Entry 5JIN (X-ray diffraction, 1.85 A resolution); this record covers chains A and B of the 4 polymer chains in the assembly.

# Chain A (and B)
Protein: Histone-lysine N-methyltransferase EHMT2
Organism: Homo sapiens
Notes: EC 2.1.1.-, 2.1.1.43; chain B of this document is another copy of the same molecule, construct and numbering; everything in this record applies to it too
Reference sequence: Q96KQ7 (EHMT2_HUMAN), isoform Q96KQ7-2; residues 916-1189 here correspond to UniProt positions 882-1155 (UniProt number = residue number - 34)
Sequence (274 residues; row label = number of the first residue in the row):
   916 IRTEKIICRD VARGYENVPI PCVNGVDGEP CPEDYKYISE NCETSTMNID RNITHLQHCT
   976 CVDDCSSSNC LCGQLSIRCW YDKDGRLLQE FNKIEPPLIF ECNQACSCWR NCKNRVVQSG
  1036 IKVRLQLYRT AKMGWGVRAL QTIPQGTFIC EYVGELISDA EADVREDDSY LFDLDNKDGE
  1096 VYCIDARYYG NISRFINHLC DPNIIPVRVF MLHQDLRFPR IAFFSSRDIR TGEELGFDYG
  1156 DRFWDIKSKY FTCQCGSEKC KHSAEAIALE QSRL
Unresolved in the structure: 1189 (chain B: 916-918, 1091-1094)
Bound ions: Zn2+ site 1: Cys974, Cys987, Cys1017, Cys1021; Zn2+ site 2: Cys974, Cys976, Cys980, Cys985; Zn2+ site 3: Cys980, Cys1017, Cys1023, Cys1027; Zn2+ site 4: Cys1115, Cys1168, Cys1170, Cys1175
Ligand contacts: S-adenosylmethionine (SAM): Met1048, Gly1049, Trp1050, Ser1084, Tyr1085, Arg1109, Phe1110, Ile1111, Asn1112, His1113, Tyr1154, Phe1158, Trp1159, Lys1162, Phe1166, Thr1167, Cys1168, Gln1169, Cys1170
Curated features (UniProtKB/Swiss-Prot):
  - binding site (Zn(2+)): Cys1021

# How chain A and chain B interact
Contacting residue pairs (56; chain A residue first):
  Arg924(A) - Trp1024(B)
  Asp925(A) - Trp1024(B)
  Arg928(A) - Cys1021(B)  hydrogen bond (side chain-backbone)
  Arg928(A) - Ser1022(B)  hydrogen bond (side chain-backbone)
  Arg928(A) - Cys1023(B)  hydrogen bond (side chain-backbone)
  Arg928(A) - Trp1024(B)
  Arg928(A) - Arg1025(B)  hydrogen bond (backbone-backbone)
  Gly929(A) - Trp1024(B)
  Gly929(A) - Arg1025(B)
  Tyr930(A) - Asn1018(B)  hydrogen bond (side chain-backbone)
  Tyr930(A) - Gln1019(B)
  Tyr930(A) - Arg1025(B)
  Tyr930(A) - Arg1030(B)  hydrogen bond
  Lys951(A) - Gln1019(B)
  Lys951(A) - Ala1020(B)
  Lys951(A) - Cys1021(B)  hydrogen bond (side chain-backbone)
  Lys951(A) - Ser1022(B)
  Glu958(A) - Arg966(B)
  Glu958(A) - Asn967(B)
  Glu958(A) - Ile968(B)  hydrogen bond (backbone-backbone)
  Thr959(A) - Asn967(B)  hydrogen bond (backbone-side chain)
  Ser960(A) - Asn967(B)
  Asn963(A) - Asn963(B)  hydrogen bond
  Arg966(A) - Glu958(B)
  Arg966(A) - Arg966(B)
  Asn967(A) - Glu958(B)
  Asn967(A) - Thr959(B)  hydrogen bond (side chain-backbone)
  Asn967(A) - Ser960(B)
  Ile968(A) - Cys957(B)  hydrophobic
  Ile968(A) - Glu958(B)  hydrogen bond (backbone-backbone)
  Ile968(A) - Thr959(B)
  Ile968(A) - Tyr1104(B)
  Thr969(A) - Thr959(B)
  Thr969(A) - Tyr1104(B)
  Asn1018(A) - Tyr930(B)  hydrogen bond (backbone-side chain)
  Gln1019(A) - Tyr930(B)
  Gln1019(A) - Lys951(B)
  Gln1019(A) - Ile953(B)
  Gln1019(A) - Ser954(B)  hydrogen bond (side chain-backbone)
  Gln1019(A) - Glu955(B)
  Ala1020(A) - Lys951(B)
  Cys1021(A) - Arg928(B)  hydrogen bond (backbone-side chain)
  Cys1021(A) - Lys951(B)  hydrogen bond (backbone-side chain)
  Ser1022(A) - Arg928(B)  hydrogen bond (backbone-side chain)
  Ser1022(A) - Lys951(B)
  Cys1023(A) - Arg928(B)  hydrogen bond (backbone-side chain)
  Trp1024(A) - Arg924(B)
  Trp1024(A) - Asp925(B)
  Trp1024(A) - Arg928(B)
  Trp1024(A) - Gly929(B)
  Arg1025(A) - Arg928(B)  hydrogen bond (backbone-backbone)
  Arg1025(A) - Gly929(B)
  Arg1025(A) - Tyr930(B)
  Arg1030(A) - Tyr930(B)  hydrogen bond
  Tyr1104(A) - Ile968(B)
  Tyr1104(A) - Thr969(B)
Other interface residues (no listed pair), chain A (26 interface residues in all): Ile953, Cys957

# Overview
The interface between chain A and chain B involves 26 residues on one side and 28 on the other, with 20
hydrogen bonds. Polar pairs include Arg928(A)-Cys1021(B), Arg928(A)-Ser1022(B) and Arg928(A)-Cys1023(B).
Ligands of chain A: S-adenosylmethionine. UniProt lists Zn2+-binding residue Cys1021(A) on chain A.
Chain A and chain B are both Histone-lysine N-methyltransferase EHMT2 (Homo sapiens); the structure, Structure
of G9a SET-domain with Histone H3K9M mutant peptide and bound S-adenosylmethionine, was determined by X-ray
diffraction together with 5JIY, 5JHN and 5JJ0 from the same study.
